PDB entry 7OMB | X-ray diffraction, 2.01 A resolution | chains A and T of the 3 polymer chains in the assembly

[Chain A]
Molecule: DNA polymerase
From: Thermococcus kodakarensis KOD1
Notes: EC 2.7.7.7
UniProt: P77933 (DPOL_THEKO); the construct lacks a stretch of the UniProt sequence, so the offset changes along the chain: 1-406 = UniProt 1-406; 407-490 = UniProt 767-850; 491-774 = UniProt 1388-1671
Amino-acid sequence (774 residues; each row starts with the number of its first residue):
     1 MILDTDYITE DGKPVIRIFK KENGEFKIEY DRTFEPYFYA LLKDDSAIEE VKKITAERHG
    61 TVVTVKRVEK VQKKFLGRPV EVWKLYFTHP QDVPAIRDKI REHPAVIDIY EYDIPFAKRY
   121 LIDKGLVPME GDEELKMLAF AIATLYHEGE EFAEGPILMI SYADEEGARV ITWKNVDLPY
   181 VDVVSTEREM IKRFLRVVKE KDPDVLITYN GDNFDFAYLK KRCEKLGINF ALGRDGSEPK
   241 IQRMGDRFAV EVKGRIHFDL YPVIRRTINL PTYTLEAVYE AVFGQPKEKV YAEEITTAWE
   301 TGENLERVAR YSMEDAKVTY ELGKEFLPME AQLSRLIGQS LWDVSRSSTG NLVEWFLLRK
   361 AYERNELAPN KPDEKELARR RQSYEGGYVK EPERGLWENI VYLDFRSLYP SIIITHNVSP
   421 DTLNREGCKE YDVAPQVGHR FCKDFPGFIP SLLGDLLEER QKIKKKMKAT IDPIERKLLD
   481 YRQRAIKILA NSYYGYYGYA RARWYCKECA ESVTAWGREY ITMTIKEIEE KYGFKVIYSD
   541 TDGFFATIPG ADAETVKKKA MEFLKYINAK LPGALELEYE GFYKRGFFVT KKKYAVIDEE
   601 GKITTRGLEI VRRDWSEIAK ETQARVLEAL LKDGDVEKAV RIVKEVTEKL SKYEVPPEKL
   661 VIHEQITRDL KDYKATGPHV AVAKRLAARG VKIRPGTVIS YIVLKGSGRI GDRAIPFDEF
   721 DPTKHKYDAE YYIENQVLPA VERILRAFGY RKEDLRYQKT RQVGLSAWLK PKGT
Disordered / not traced: 757-774
Construct notes: engineered mutation Ala141 (Asp in P77933), Ala143 (Glu in P77933)
Cystine bridges: Cys428-Cys442, Cys506-Cys509
Metal / ion sites: Mg2+ site 1 near Glu251 (its only coordinating residue here); Mg2+ site 2: Asp404, Asp542 (together with 2'-deoxyadenosine 5'-triphosphate); Mn2+ site 1: Asp404, Phe405, Asp542 (together with 2'-deoxyadenosine 5'-triphosphate); Mn2+ site 2: Asp404, Glu580 (together with 2'-deoxyadenosine 5'-triphosphate)
Small-molecule neighbours: 2'-deoxyadenosine 5'-triphosphate (DTP): Asp404, Phe405, Arg406, Ser407, Leu408, Tyr409, Pro410, Arg460, Lys487, Ile488, Asn491, Tyr494, Thr541, Asp542, Glu578
What the authors report for this chain:
  - binding site for Template (chain T): Tyr7, Thr9, Pro115, Lys118, Gln242, Arg243, Asp343, Asn351, Trp355

[Chain T]
Molecule: Template
Sequence (21 nucleotides; each row starts with the number of its first residue):
     1 TATGCAACTG TGGCCGTGGT C

[How chain A and chain T interact]
Pairs across the interface (69):
  Tyr7(A) - DT3(T)  stacking on the base
  Ile8(A) - DT3(T)  base contact
  Thr9(A) - DT3(T)  hydrogen bond to the base
  His89(A) - DT3(T)  base contact
  Gln91(A) - DT3(T)  base contact
  Pro115(A) - DG4(T)  base contact
  Phe116(A) - DG4(T)  phosphate contact
  Lys118(A) - DG4(T)  hydrogen bond to the base
  Lys240(A) - DT3(T)  salt bridge to the phosphate
  Gln242(A) - DA2(T)  sugar contact
  Gln242(A) - DT3(T)  hydrogen bond to the phosphate
  Arg243(A) - DT1(T)  sugar contact
  Arg243(A) - DA2(T)  hydrogen bond to the phosphate
  Met244(A) - DT1(T)  base contact
  Met244(A) - DA2(T)  base contact
  Met244(A) - DA7(T)  base contact
  Met244(A) - DC8(T)  hydrogen bond to the base
  Gly245(A) - DT1(T)  hydrogen bond to the base
  Gly245(A) - DA7(T)  base contact
  Gly245(A) - DC8(T)  base contact
  Asp246(A) - DC8(T)  base contact
  Ser348(A) - DC8(T)  hydrogen bond to the phosphate
  Ser348(A) - DT9(T)  hydrogen bond to the phosphate
  Thr349(A) - DT9(T)  hydrogen bond to the phosphate
  Gly350(A) - DT9(T)  hydrogen bond to the phosphate
  Asn351(A) - DG4(T)  hydrogen bond to the base
  Trp355(A) - DG4(T)  hydrogen bond to the base
  Ser383(A) - DT11(T)  hydrogen bond to the phosphate
  Tyr384(A) - DG10(T)  sugar contact
  Tyr384(A) - DT11(T)  phosphate contact
  Glu385(A) - DT11(T)  phosphate contact
  Glu385(A) - DG12(T)  phosphate contact
  Gly386(A) - DT11(T)  hydrogen bond to the phosphate
  Gly386(A) - DG12(T)  hydrogen bond to the phosphate
  Gly387(A) - DG12(T)  sugar contact
  Val389(A) - DG12(T)  phosphate contact
  Val389(A) - DG13(T)  phosphate contact
  Ile488(A) - DT9(T)  base contact
  Asn491(A) - DT9(T)  base contact
  Ser492(A) - DT9(T)  hydrogen bond to the base
  Tyr494(A) - DG10(T)  sugar contact
  Gly495(A) - DT9(T)  base contact
  Gly495(A) - DG10(T)  sugar contact
  Tyr496(A) - DT9(T)  sugar contact
  Gly498(A) - DG10(T)  sugar contact
  Tyr499(A) - DC8(T)  sugar contact
  Tyr499(A) - DT9(T)  phosphate contact
  Tyr499(A) - DG10(T)  phosphate contact
  Arg501(A) - DA7(T)  sugar contact
  Thr590(A) - DC14(T)  sugar contact
  Lys591(A) - DG13(T)  salt bridge to the phosphate
  Lys591(A) - DC14(T)  sugar contact
  Lys592(A) - DG12(T)  base contact
  Lys592(A) - DG13(T)  sugar contact
  Lys593(A) - DC14(T)  hydrogen bond to the phosphate
  Lys593(A) - DC15(T)  salt bridge to the phosphate
  Trp615(A) - DG16(T)  sugar contact
  Thr676(A) - DG18(T)  sugar contact
  Pro678(A) - DT17(T)  phosphate contact
  Pro678(A) - DG18(T)  phosphate contact
  Arg709(A) - DG18(T)  phosphate contact
  Arg709(A) - DG19(T)  salt bridge to the phosphate
  Ile710(A) - DG18(T)  hydrogen bond to the phosphate
  Gly711(A) - DG18(T)  hydrogen bond to the phosphate
  Tyr731(A) - DT17(T)  hydrogen bond to the phosphate
  Asn735(A) - DT17(T)  hydrogen bond to the phosphate
  Pro739(A) - DG16(T)  phosphate contact
  Arg743(A) - DC15(T)  salt bridge to the phosphate
  Arg743(A) - DG16(T)  salt bridge to the phosphate
Interface residues without a listed pair, chain A (54 interface residues in all): Ile241, Asp343, Glu391, Glu609, Arg612, Gly677
Interface residues without a listed pair, chain T (18 interface residues in all): DA6

[In short]
The interface between chain A and chain T involves 54 residues on one side and 18 on the other, with 21
hydrogen bonds, 6 salt bridges and 1 aromatic stacking contact. Among the polar pairs are Thr9(A)-DT3(T),
Lys118(A)-DG4(T) and Met244(A)-DC8(T). The paper reports a binding site for Template (chain T) at Tyr7(A),
Thr9(A) and Pro115(A) among others.
Here chain A is DNA polymerase (Thermococcus kodakarensis KOD1) and chain T is Template. Entry 7OMB (Crystal
structure of KOD DNA Polymerase in a ternary complex with a p/t duplex containing an ...) was determined by
X-ray diffraction together with 7OM3 and 7OMG from the same study.
